Entry 4B5Z (X-ray diffraction, 2.20 A resolution); this record covers chain A.

Chain A:
Protein: Fibronectin-binding protein A
Organism: Staphylococcus aureus SUBSP. aureus nctc 8325
Notes: fragment: n2n3, residues 189-505
UniProtKB: P14738 (FNBA_STAA8); numbering as in UniProt (aligned over 189-505)
Amino-acid sequence (321 residues; row label = number of the first residue in the row):
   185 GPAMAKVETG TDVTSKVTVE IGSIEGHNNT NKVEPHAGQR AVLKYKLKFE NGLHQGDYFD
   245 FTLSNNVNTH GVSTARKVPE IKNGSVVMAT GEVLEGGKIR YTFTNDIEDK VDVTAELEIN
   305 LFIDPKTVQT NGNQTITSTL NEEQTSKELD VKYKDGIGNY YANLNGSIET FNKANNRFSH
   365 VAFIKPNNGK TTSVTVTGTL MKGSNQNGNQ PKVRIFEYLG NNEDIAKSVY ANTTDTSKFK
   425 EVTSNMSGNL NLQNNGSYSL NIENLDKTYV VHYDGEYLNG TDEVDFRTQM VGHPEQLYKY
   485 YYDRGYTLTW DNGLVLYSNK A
Unresolved in the structure: 185-193, 504-505
Sequence notes: expression tag (185-188)
What the authors report for this chain:
  - conformationally variable residues (order/disorder transition): Glu479 to Gly489

Overview:
The paper reports conformational variability at Glu479.
Chain A is Fibronectin-binding protein A (Staphylococcus aureus SUBSP. aureus nctc 8325); the structure,
Structure of the apo-rFnBPA(189-505) from Staphylococcus aureus, was determined by X-ray diffraction (same
publication as 4B60).
